7C7A - chains D and J of the 13 polymer chains in the assembly; structure by electron microscopy, 2.80 A resolution.

# Chain D
Protein: RNases MRP/P 32.9 kDa subunit
Organism: Saccharomyces cerevisiae (strain ATCC 204508 / S288c)
UniProt: P38336 (POP4_YEAST); numbering as in UniProt (aligned over 1-279)
Chain sequence (279 residues; row label = number of the first residue in the row):
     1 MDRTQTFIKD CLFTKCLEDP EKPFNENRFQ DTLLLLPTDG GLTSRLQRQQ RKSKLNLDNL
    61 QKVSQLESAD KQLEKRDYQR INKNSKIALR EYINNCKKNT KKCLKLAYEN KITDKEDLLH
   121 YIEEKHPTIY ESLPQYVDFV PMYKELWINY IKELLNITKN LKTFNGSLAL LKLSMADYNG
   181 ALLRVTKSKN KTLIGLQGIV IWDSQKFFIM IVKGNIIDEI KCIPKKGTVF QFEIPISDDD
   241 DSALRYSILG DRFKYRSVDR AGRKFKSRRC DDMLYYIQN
Disordered / not traced: 1, 40-66
Swiss-Prot annotation at these positions:
  - modified residue: S64 (Phosphoserine)

# Chain J
Protein: Ribonuclease P/MRP protein subunit RPP1
Organism: Saccharomyces cerevisiae (strain ATCC 204508 / S288c)
Notes: EC 3.1.26.5
UniProt: P38786 (RPP1_YEAST); residues 1-293 here = UniProt positions 1-293
Chain sequence (293 residues; row label = number of the first residue in the row):
     1 MLVDLNVPWP QNSYADKVTS QAVNNLIKTL STLHMLGYTH IAINFTVNHS EKFPNDVKLL
    61 NPIDIKRRFG ELMDRTGLKL YSRITLIIDD PSKGQSLSKI SQAFDIVAAL PISEKGLTLS
   121 TTNLDIDLLT FQYGSRLPTF LKHKSICSCV NRGVKLEIVY GYALRDVQAR RQFVSNVRSV
   181 IRSSRSRGIV IGSGAMSPLE CRNILGVTSL IKNLGLPSDR CSKAMGDLAS LVLLNGRLRN
   241 KSHKQTIVTG GGSGNGDDVV NDVQGIDDVQ TIKVVKRSMD AEQLGHASKR HKP
Disordered / not traced: 293

# Interface between chain D and chain J
Contacting residue pairs - 80 pairs, chain D then chain J:
  Y136(D) with A281(J)
  F164(D) with Q270(J); I272(J), hydrophobic
  L170(D) with K241(J); S242(J); H243(J); I247(J), hydrophobic
  L171(D) with H243(J)
  L173(D) with I247(J)
  S174(D) with T246(J); I247(J)
  Y178(D) with I247(J)
  R184(D) with M279(J); R290(J)
  T186(D) with G252(J), hydrogen bond (side chain-backbone); S253(J)
  K187(D) with G252(J); G254(J); D258(J), salt bridge
  G195(D) with G285(J); A287(J); R290(J), hydrogen bond (backbone-side chain)
  L196(D) with G285(J)
  Q197(D) with D280(J); Q283(J); G285(J)
  K213(D) with E282(J), hydrogen bond (side chain-backbone); Q283(J); L284(J); G285(J), hydrogen bond (backbone-backbone)
  G214(D) with L284(J)
  I217(D) with H286(J)
  K221(D) with H286(J)
  Q231(D) with G251(J); M279(J)
  E233(D) with K276(J); R277(J); S278(J), hydrogen bond (side chain-backbone); M279(J)
  P235(D) with R277(J)
  D241(D) with K276(J); R277(J), hydrogen bond (side chain-backbone)
  S242(D) with V274(J); V275(J)
  A243(D) with K273(J); V274(J); V275(J), hydrogen bond (backbone-backbone)
  L244(D) with K273(J)
  R245(D) with T249(J); S253(J); K273(J), hydrogen bond (backbone-backbone); V275(J)
  Y246(D) with V248(J)
  S247(D) with I247(J); V248(J), hydrogen bond (backbone-backbone); G250(J); G251(J)
  I248(D) with I247(J), hydrophobic
  L249(D) with V248(J), hydrophobic
  R252(D) with Q245(J)
  F253(D) with T246(J)
  F265(D) with K244(J)
  S267(D) with R152(J)
  R268(D) with N151(J)
  R269(D) with N151(J)
  C270(D) with L234(J), hydrophobic; N235(J), hydrogen bond
  D271(D) with L231(J)
  M273(D) with L234(J), hydrophobic; L238(J), hydrophobic
  L274(D) with D227(J); L231(J), hydrophobic
  Y276(D) with L234(J), hydrophobic; D258(J); V259(J), hydrogen bond (side chain-backbone)
  I277(D) with S230(J); L234(J), hydrophobic; D258(J); V260(J), hydrophobic
  N279(D) with N255(J)
Other interface residues (no listed pair), chain D (50 interface residues in all): K144, L161, G166, L182, I194, N215, R256, Q278
Other interface residues (no listed pair), chain J (47 interface residues in all): D257, T271, K289

# In short
50 residues of chain D face 47 of chain J across their interface; the contacts include 11 hydrogen bonds and 1
salt bridge. Among the polar pairs are K187(D)-D258(J), T186(D)-G252(J) and G195(D)-R290(J).
Chain D is RNases MRP/P 32.9 kDa subunit and chain J is Ribonuclease P/MRP protein subunit RPP1, both from
Saccharomyces cerevisiae (strain ATCC 204508 / S288c); the structure, Cryo-EM structure of yeast Ribonuclease
MRP with substrate ITS1, was determined by electron microscopy (same publication as 7C79).
